1OT2 - chain A; structure by X-ray diffraction, 2.10 A resolution.

# Chain A
Protein: Cyclomaltodextrin glucanotransferase
Source organism: Bacillus circulans
Notes: EC 2.4.1.19
UniProt: P43379 (CDGU_BACCI); residues 1-686 here correspond to UniProt positions 28-713 (UniProt number = residue number + 27)
Amino-acid sequence (686 residues; numbered 1 to 686; the number before each row is that of its first residue):
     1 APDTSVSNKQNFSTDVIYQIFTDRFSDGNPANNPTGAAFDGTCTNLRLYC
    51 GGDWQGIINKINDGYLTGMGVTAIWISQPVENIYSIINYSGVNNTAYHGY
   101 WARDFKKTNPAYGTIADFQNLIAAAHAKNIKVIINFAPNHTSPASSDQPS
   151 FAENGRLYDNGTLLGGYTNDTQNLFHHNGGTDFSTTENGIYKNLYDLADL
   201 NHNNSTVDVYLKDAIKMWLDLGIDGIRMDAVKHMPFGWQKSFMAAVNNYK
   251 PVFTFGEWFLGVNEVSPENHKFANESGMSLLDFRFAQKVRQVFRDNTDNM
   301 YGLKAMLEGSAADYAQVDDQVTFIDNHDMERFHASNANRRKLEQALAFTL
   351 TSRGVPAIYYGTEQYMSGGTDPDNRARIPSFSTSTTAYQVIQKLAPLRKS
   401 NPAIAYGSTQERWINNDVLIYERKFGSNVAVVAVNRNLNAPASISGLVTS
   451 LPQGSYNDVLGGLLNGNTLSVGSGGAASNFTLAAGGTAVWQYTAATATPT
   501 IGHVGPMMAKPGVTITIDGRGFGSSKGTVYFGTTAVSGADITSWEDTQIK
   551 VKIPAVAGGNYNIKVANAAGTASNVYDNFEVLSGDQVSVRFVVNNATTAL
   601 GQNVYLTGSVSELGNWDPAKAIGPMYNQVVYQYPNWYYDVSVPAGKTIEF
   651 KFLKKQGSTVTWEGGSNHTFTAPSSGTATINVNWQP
Cystine bridges: Cys43-Cys50
Differences from the reference sequence: engineered mutation Asn135 (Asp162 in P43379)
Bound ions: Ca2+ site 1: Asp27, Asn29, Asn32, Asn33, Gly51, Asp53; Ca2+ site 2: Asn139, Ile190, Asp199, His233; Ca2+ site 3: Ala315, Asp577
Residues lining bound ligands: alpha-D-glucopyranose (GLC): Val262, Gln287, Arg290, Arg294, Asp295, Met329, Glu330
UniProt features mapped onto this chain:
  - active site: Asp229 (Nucleophile), Glu257 (Proton donor)
  - binding site (Ca(2+)): Asp27, Asn29, Asn32, Asn33, Gly51, Asp53, Asn139, Ile190, Asp199, His233, Ala315, Asp577
  - binding site (substrate): Tyr100, Trp101, His140, Ser145 to Asp147, Asn193 to Asp196, Arg227, Lys232, His233, His327, Asp371, Arg375
  - site: Asp328 (Transition state stabilizer)
What the authors report for this chain:
  - mutagenesis - D135N (100-fold): decreased catalytic activity (hydrolytic activity)
  - conformationally variable residues (side-chain flip): Arg227, Glu257
  - contacts within the chain: Tyr100-His327 (hydrogen bond)
  - binding site for beta-D-glucopyranose: Asp229
  - mutagenesis - D135N (1000-fold): decreased catalytic activity on cyclization
  - catalytic residues: Glu257
  - catalytic residues: Asp229 (citing earlier work)

# In short
Chain A binds alpha-D-glucopyranose. The Ca2+ site 1 is built by Asp27, Asn29, Asn32, Asn33, Gly51 and Asp53.
Asn139, Ile190, Asp199 and His233 form the Ca2+ site 2. From UniProt: active-site residues Asp229 and Glu257,
12 Ca2+-binding residues and 16 substrate-binding residues. The paper reports catalytic residues Glu257 and
Asp229; D135N reduces catalytic activity (hydrolytic activity).
Chain A is Cyclomaltodextrin glucanotransferase (Bacillus circulans); the structure, Bacillus circulans strain
251 Cyclodextrin glycosyl transferase mutant D135N, was determined by X-ray diffraction together with 1OT1
from the same study.
